PDB entry 9G3Z | electron microscopy, 4.30 A resolution (low resolution: residue-level contacts below are approximate; hydrogen-bond / salt-bridge calls are withheld) | chains K and k of the 34 polymer chains in the assembly

[Chain K]
Protein: Gamma-tubulin complex component
From: Sus scrofa
UniProtKB: A0A8D1V2H0 (A0A8D1V2H0_PIG); residue numbers follow UniProt; this construct covers 1-667
Sequence (667 residues; each row starts with the number of its first residue):
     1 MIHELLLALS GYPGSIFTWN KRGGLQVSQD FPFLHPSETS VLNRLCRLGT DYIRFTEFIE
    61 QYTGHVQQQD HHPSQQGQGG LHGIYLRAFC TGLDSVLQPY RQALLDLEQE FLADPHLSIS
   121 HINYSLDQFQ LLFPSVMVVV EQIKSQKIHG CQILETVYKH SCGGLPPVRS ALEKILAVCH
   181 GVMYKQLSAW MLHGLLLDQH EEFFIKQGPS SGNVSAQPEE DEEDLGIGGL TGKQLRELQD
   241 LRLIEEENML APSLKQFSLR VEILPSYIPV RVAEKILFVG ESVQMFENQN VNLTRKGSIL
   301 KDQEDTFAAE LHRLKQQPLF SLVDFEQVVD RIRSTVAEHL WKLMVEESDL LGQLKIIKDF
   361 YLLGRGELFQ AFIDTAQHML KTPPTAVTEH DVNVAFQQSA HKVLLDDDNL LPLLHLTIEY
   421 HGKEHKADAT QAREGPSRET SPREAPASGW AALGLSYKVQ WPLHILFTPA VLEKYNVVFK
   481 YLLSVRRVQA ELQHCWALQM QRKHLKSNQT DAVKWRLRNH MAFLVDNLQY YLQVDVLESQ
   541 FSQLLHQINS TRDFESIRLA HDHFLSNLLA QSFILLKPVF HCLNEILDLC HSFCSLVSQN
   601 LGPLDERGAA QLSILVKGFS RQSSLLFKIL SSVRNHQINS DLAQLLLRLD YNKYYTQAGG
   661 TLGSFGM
Disordered / not traced: 67-79, 212-254, 293-298, 426-443

[Chain k]
Protein: Tubulin gamma chain
From: Sus scrofa
UniProtKB: A0A287BRH5 (A0A287BRH5_PIG); numbering as in UniProt (aligned over 1-451)
Sequence (451 residues; numbered 1 to 451; the number before each row is that of its first residue):
     1 MPREIITLQL GQCGNQIGFE FWKQLCAEHG ISPEGIVEEF ATEGTDRKDV FFYQADDEHY
    61 IPRAVLLDLE PRVIHSILNS PYAKLYNPEN IYLSEHGGGA GNNWASGFSQ GEKIHEDIFD
   121 IIDREADGSD SLEGFVLCHS IAGGTGSGLG SYLLERLNDR YPKKLVQTYS VFPNQDEMSD
   181 VVVQPYNSLL TLKRLTQNAD CVVVLDNTAL NRIATDRLHI QNPSFSQINQ LVSTIMSAST
   241 TTLRYPGYMN NDLIGLIASL IPTPRLHFLM TGYTPLTTDQ SVASVRKTTV LDVMRRLLQP
   301 KNVMVSTGRD RQTNHCYIAI LNIIQGEVDP TQVHKSLQRI RERKLANFIP WGPASIQVAL
   361 SRKSPYLPSA HRVSGLMMAN HTSISSLFES SCQQYDKLRK REAFLEQFRK EDIFKENFDE
   421 LDRSREVVQE LIDEYHAATR PDYISWGTQE Q
Disordered / not traced: 279-286, 447-451

[Interface between chain K and chain k]
Pairs across the interface - 24 pairs, chain K then chain k:
  Gly364(K) with Gly247(k)
  Arg365(K) with Pro246(k)
  Gly366(K) with Gly247(k)
  Glu367(K) with Pro246(k); Asn251(k)
  Ala371(K) with Met1(k)
  Ser399(K) with Met1(k)
  Lys402(K) with Met1(k); Pro2(k); Asp49(k)
  Gln493(K) with Ile254(k); Gly255(k)
  His494(K) with Ile254(k)
  Trp496(K) with Ala258(k)
  Gln501(K) with Pro162(k)
  Val534(K) with Pro330(k)
  Arg648(K) with Ala354(k)
  Leu649(K) with Pro353(k)
  Tyr651(K) with Ala354(k)
  Asn652(K) with Gly352(k); Pro353(k); Ala354(k)
  Tyr654(K) with Gly352(k); Pro353(k)
Interface residues without a listed pair, chain K (26 interface residues in all): Leu368, Asp374, Leu492, Ala497, Lys503, His504, Asn519, Tyr530, Tyr655
Interface residues without a listed pair, chain k (21 interface residues in all): Lys163, Gln197, Leu243, Pro262, Pro264, Ile349, Val358

[Summary]
The interface between chain K and chain k involves 26 residues on one side and 21 on the other.
Chain K is Gamma-tubulin complex component and chain k is Tubulin gamma chain, both from Sus scrofa; the
structure, Structure of the Open gamma-Tubulin Ring Complex from Pig Brain, was determined by electron
microscopy, deposited together with 9G3X, 9G3Y and 9G40.
